Entry 7WT2 (X-ray diffraction, 2.00 A resolution); this record covers chains A and B.

# Chain A (and B)
Protein: Lactoylglutathione lyase
From: Homo sapiens
Notes: EC 4.4.1.5; chain B of this document is another copy of the same molecule, construct and numbering; everything in this record applies to it too
UniProtKB: Q04760 (LGUL_HUMAN); residues 0-183 here correspond to UniProt positions 1-184 (UniProt number = residue number + 1)
Chain sequence (184 residues; numbered 0 to 183; the number before each row is that of its first residue; numbering starts at 0):
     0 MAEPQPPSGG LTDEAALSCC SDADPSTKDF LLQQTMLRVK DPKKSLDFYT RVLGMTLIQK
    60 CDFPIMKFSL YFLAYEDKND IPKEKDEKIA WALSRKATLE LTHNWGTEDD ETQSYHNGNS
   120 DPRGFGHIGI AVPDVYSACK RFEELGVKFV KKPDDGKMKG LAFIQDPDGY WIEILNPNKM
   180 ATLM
Unresolved in the structure: 0
UniProt features mapped onto this chain:
  - active site: Glu-172 (Proton donor/acceptor)
  - binding site (substrate): Gln-33, Arg-37, Asn-103, Arg-122, His-126, Lys-156, Met-157
  - binding site (Zn(2+)): Gln-33, Glu-99, His-126, Glu-172
  - modified residue: Ala-1 (N-acetylalanine), Lys-87 (N6-succinyllysine), Thr-106 (Phosphothreonine), Cys-138 (S-glutathionyl cysteine), Lys-147 (N6-acetyllysine)
Ion coordination: Zn2+ site 1: Gln-33, Glu-99 (together with TLSC702) (shared with His-126(B), Glu-172(B) of chain B); Zn2+ site 2: His-126, Glu-172 (together with TLSC702) (shared with Gln-33(B), Glu-99(B) of chain B)
Small-molecule neighbours:
  - TLSC702 (5ZO; (E)-3-(1,3-benzothiazol-2-yl)-4-(4-methoxyphenyl)but-3-enoic acid), molecule 1: Gln-33, Cys-60, Phe-62, Phe-67, Leu-69, Phe-71, Leu-92, Glu-99
  - TLSC702 (5ZO), molecule 2: His-126, Val-149, Lys-150, Met-157, Leu-160, Phe-162, Trp-170, Glu-172, Met-179, Leu-182, Met-183

# Chain A / chain B interface
Residue-residue contacts - 176 pairs, chain A then chain B:
  Ser-7(A) / Trp-104(B)
  Ser-7(A) / Gly-105(B)
  Ser-7(A) / Glu-107(B)  hydrogen bond
  Ser-7(A) / Asp-108(B)
  Gly-8(A) / Trp-104(B)
  Gly-9(A) / His-102(B)
  Gly-9(A) / Trp-104(B)
  Leu-10(A) / Lys-42(B)
  Leu-10(A) / Leu-45(B)  hydrophobic
  Leu-10(A) / Lys-59(B)  hydrogen bond (backbone-side chain)
  Leu-10(A) / Tyr-70(B)
  Thr-11(A) / Lys-59(B)
  Asp-12(A) / Lys-59(B)  salt bridge
  Asp-12(A) / Asp-61(B)
  Ala-15(A) / Leu-45(B)
  Ala-15(A) / Lys-59(B)
  Cys-18(A) / Lys-42(B)
  Cys-18(A) / Leu-45(B)
  Cys-18(A) / Asp-46(B)  hydrogen bond (backbone-backbone)
  Cys-18(A) / Thr-49(B)
  Cys-19(A) / Thr-49(B)
  Cys-19(A) / Leu-56(B)  hydrophobic
  Ser-20(A) / Thr-49(B)  hydrogen bond (backbone-side chain)
  Ser-20(A) / Arg-50(B)
  Asp-21(A) / Lys-77(B)
  Ala-22(A) / Gly-53(B)
  Asp-23(A) / Arg-140(B)  salt bridge
  Ser-25(A) / Arg-140(B)  hydrogen bond
  Thr-26(A) / Leu-52(B)
  Thr-26(A) / Gly-53(B)
  Thr-26(A) / Arg-140(B)
  Asp-28(A) / Ala-130(B)
  Phe-29(A) / Leu-52(B)
  Phe-29(A) / Tyr-74(B)
  Phe-29(A) / Ile-129(B)  hydrophobic
  Phe-29(A) / Ala-130(B)
  Phe-29(A) / Val-131(B)  hydrophobic
  Phe-29(A) / Ala-137(B)  hydrophobic
  Phe-29(A) / Phe-141(B)  hydrophobic
  Leu-30(A) / Tyr-74(B)  hydrophobic
  Leu-30(A) / Ile-129(B)
  Leu-30(A) / Ala-130(B)  hydrogen bond (backbone-backbone)
  Leu-31(A) / Tyr-74(B)
  Leu-31(A) / Ala-96(B)
  Leu-31(A) / Thr-97(B)
  Leu-31(A) / Gly-128(B)
  Leu-31(A) / Ile-129(B)  hydrophobic
  Gln-32(A) / Gly-128(B)  hydrogen bond (backbone-backbone)
  Gln-32(A) / Ala-130(B)
  Gln-33(A) / His-126(B)  hydrogen bond
  Gln-33(A) / Ile-127(B)
  Gln-33(A) / Gly-128(B)  hydrogen bond (backbone-backbone)
  Gln-33(A) / Glu-172(B)
  Gln-33(A) / Leu-174(B)
  Thr-34(A) / Thr-34(B)  hydrogen bond
  Thr-34(A) / His-126(B)
  Thr-34(A) / Ile-127(B)
  Met-35(A) / Phe-124(B)
  Met-35(A) / Gly-125(B)  hydrogen bond (backbone-backbone)
  Met-35(A) / His-126(B)  hydrogen bond (backbone-backbone)
  Leu-36(A) / Phe-124(B)  hydrophobic
  Arg-37(A) / Gly-117(B)  hydrogen bond (side chain-backbone)
  Arg-37(A) / Asn-118(B)  hydrogen bond
  Arg-37(A) / Arg-122(B)
  Arg-37(A) / Gly-123(B)  hydrogen bond (side chain-backbone)
  Arg-37(A) / Phe-124(B)  hydrogen bond (side chain-backbone)
  Arg-37(A) / Gly-125(B)
  Pro-41(A) / Leu-10(B)  hydrophobic
  Lys-42(A) / Leu-10(B)
  Lys-42(A) / Cys-18(B)
  Leu-45(A) / Ala-15(B)
  Leu-45(A) / Cys-18(B)
  Asp-46(A) / Cys-18(B)  hydrogen bond (backbone-backbone)
  Thr-49(A) / Cys-18(B)
  Thr-49(A) / Cys-19(B)
  Thr-49(A) / Ser-20(B)  hydrogen bond (side chain-backbone)
  Arg-50(A) / Ser-20(B)
  Leu-52(A) / Thr-26(B)
  Leu-52(A) / Phe-29(B)
  Gly-53(A) / Ala-22(B)
  Gly-53(A) / Thr-26(B)
  Leu-56(A) / Cys-19(B)  hydrophobic
  Gln-58(A) / Met-183(B)
  Lys-59(A) / Leu-10(B)  hydrogen bond (side chain-backbone)
  Lys-59(A) / Thr-11(B)
  Lys-59(A) / Asp-12(B)  salt bridge
  Lys-59(A) / Ala-15(B)
  Lys-59(A) / Met-183(B)
  Cys-60(A) / Met-183(B)  hydrogen bond
  Asp-61(A) / Asp-12(B)
  Asp-61(A) / Met-183(B)
  Phe-62(A) / Met-183(B)
  Met-65(A) / Lys-156(B)
  Met-65(A) / Met-157(B)  hydrophobic
  Tyr-70(A) / Leu-10(B)
  Tyr-74(A) / Phe-29(B)
  Tyr-74(A) / Leu-30(B)  hydrophobic
  Tyr-74(A) / Leu-31(B)
  Lys-77(A) / Asp-21(B)  salt bridge
  Asp-85(A) / Ala-180(B)
  Ile-88(A) / Met-179(B)  hydrophobic
  Ile-88(A) / Ala-180(B)
  Ile-88(A) / Met-183(B)  hydrophobic
  Ala-89(A) / Pro-176(B)
  Ala-89(A) / Asn-177(B)
  Leu-92(A) / Leu-174(B)
  Leu-92(A) / Pro-176(B)
  Leu-92(A) / Met-179(B)  hydrophobic
  Ser-93(A) / Pro-176(B)
  Lys-95(A) / Lys-95(B)
  Lys-95(A) / Ala-96(B)
  Ala-96(A) / Leu-31(B)
  Ala-96(A) / Ala-96(B)
  Thr-97(A) / Leu-31(B)
  Glu-99(A) / His-126(B)  salt bridge
  Trp-104(A) / Gly-8(B)
  Trp-104(A) / Gly-9(B)
  Tyr-114(A) / Arg-122(B)
  His-115(A) / Pro-121(B)
  His-115(A) / Arg-122(B)  hydrogen bond (backbone-backbone)
  His-115(A) / Gly-123(B)
  Gly-117(A) / Arg-37(B)  hydrogen bond (backbone-side chain)
  Asn-118(A) / Arg-37(B)  hydrogen bond
  Pro-121(A) / His-115(B)
  Pro-121(A) / Pro-121(B)
  Arg-122(A) / Arg-37(B)
  Arg-122(A) / Tyr-114(B)
  Arg-122(A) / His-115(B)  hydrogen bond (backbone-backbone)
  Gly-123(A) / Arg-37(B)  hydrogen bond (backbone-side chain)
  Gly-123(A) / His-115(B)
  Gly-123(A) / Tyr-169(B)  hydrogen bond (backbone-side chain)
  Phe-124(A) / Met-35(B)
  Phe-124(A) / Arg-37(B)  hydrogen bond (backbone-side chain)
  Phe-124(A) / Phe-124(B)  hydrophobic
  Phe-124(A) / Tyr-169(B)
  Gly-125(A) / Met-35(B)  hydrogen bond (backbone-backbone)
  Gly-125(A) / Arg-37(B)
  His-126(A) / Gln-33(B)  hydrogen bond
  His-126(A) / Thr-34(B)
  His-126(A) / Met-35(B)  hydrogen bond (backbone-backbone)
  His-126(A) / Glu-99(B)  salt bridge
  Ile-127(A) / Gln-33(B)
  Gly-128(A) / Leu-31(B)
  Gly-128(A) / Gln-32(B)  hydrogen bond (backbone-backbone)
  Gly-128(A) / Gln-33(B)  hydrogen bond (backbone-backbone)
  Ile-129(A) / Phe-29(B)  hydrophobic
  Ile-129(A) / Leu-30(B)
  Ile-129(A) / Leu-31(B)  hydrophobic
  Ala-130(A) / Asp-28(B)
  Ala-130(A) / Phe-29(B)
  Ala-130(A) / Leu-30(B)  hydrogen bond (backbone-backbone)
  Ala-130(A) / Gln-32(B)
  Val-131(A) / Phe-29(B)  hydrophobic
  Ala-137(A) / Phe-29(B)  hydrophobic
  Arg-140(A) / Asp-23(B)  salt bridge
  Arg-140(A) / Ser-25(B)  hydrogen bond
  Arg-140(A) / Thr-26(B)
  Met-157(A) / Phe-62(B)  hydrophobic
  Met-157(A) / Met-65(B)  hydrophobic
  Tyr-169(A) / Gly-123(B)  hydrogen bond (side chain-backbone)
  Tyr-169(A) / Phe-124(B)
  Glu-172(A) / Gln-33(B)
  Leu-174(A) / Gln-33(B)
  Leu-174(A) / Leu-92(B)
  Pro-176(A) / Ala-89(B)
  Pro-176(A) / Leu-92(B)
  Pro-176(A) / Ser-93(B)
  Asn-177(A) / Ala-89(B)
  Met-179(A) / Ile-88(B)  hydrophobic
  Met-179(A) / Leu-92(B)  hydrophobic
  Ala-180(A) / Asp-85(B)
  Ala-180(A) / Ile-88(B)
  Met-183(A) / Gln-58(B)
  Met-183(A) / Cys-60(B)  hydrogen bond
  Met-183(A) / Lys-84(B)
  Met-183(A) / Ile-88(B)  hydrophobic
Interface residues without a listed pair, chain A (88 interface residues in all): Val-51, Met-54, Ser-68, Glu-75, Leu-98, Glu-107, Pro-132, Phe-141, Leu-182
Interface residues without a listed pair, chain B (91 interface residues in all): Leu-36, Pro-41, Val-51, Met-54, Glu-75, Leu-98, Pro-132, Leu-182

# In short
Chain A and chain B form an interface of 88 and 91 residues respectively; the contacts include 36 hydrogen
bonds and 7 salt bridges. Polar pairs include Asp-12(A)/Lys-59(B), Asp-23(A)/Arg-140(B) and
Lys-77(A)/Asp-21(B). Bound to chain A: TLSC702.
Chain A and chain B are both Lactoylglutathione lyase (Homo sapiens); the structure, human glyoxalase I in
complex with TLSC702, was determined by X-ray diffraction, deposited together with 7WSZ and 7WT1.
